Entry 3VRR (X-ray diffraction, 2.00 A resolution); this record covers chains A and C.

Chain A:
Molecule: Signal transduction protein CBL-C
Source organism: Homo sapiens
Notes: fragment: tyrosine kinase binding domain
Reference sequence: Q9ULV8 (CBLC_HUMAN); residues 1-323 here = UniProt positions 1-323
Sequence (331 residues; numbered -7 to 323; the number before each row is that of its first residue; numbers below 1 keep their minus sign (Gly-7 is residue -7)):
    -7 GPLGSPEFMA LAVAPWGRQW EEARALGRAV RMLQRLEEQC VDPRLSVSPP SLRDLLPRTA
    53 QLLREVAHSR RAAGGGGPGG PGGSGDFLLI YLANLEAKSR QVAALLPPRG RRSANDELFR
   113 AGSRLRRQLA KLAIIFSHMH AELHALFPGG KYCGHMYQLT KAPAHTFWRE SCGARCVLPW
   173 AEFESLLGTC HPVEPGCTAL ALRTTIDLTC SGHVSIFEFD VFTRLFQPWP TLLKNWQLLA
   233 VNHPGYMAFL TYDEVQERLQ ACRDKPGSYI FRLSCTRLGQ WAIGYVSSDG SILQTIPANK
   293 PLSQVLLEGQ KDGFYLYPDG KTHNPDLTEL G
Not modelled in the structure: -7 to 12, 35-38, 65-67, 102-108, 318-323
Sequence notes: expression tag (-7 to 0); engineered mutation Leu265 (Pro in Q9ULV8)
Ion coordination: Ca2+: Asp199, Thr201, Ser203, His205, Glu210
Curated features (UniProtKB/Swiss-Prot):
  - region: Leu322, Gly323 (Linker)
  - binding site (Ca(2+)): Asp199, Thr201, Glu210
  - binding site (4-O-phospho-L-tyrosine): Arg264

Chain C:
Molecule: Epidermal growth factor receptor
Notes: EC 2.7.10.1; fragment: phospho-EGFR peptide
Reference sequence: P00533 (EGFR_HUMAN); residues 1062-1074 here = UniProt positions 1062-1074
Sequence (13 residues; row label = number of the first residue in the row):
  1062 EDSFLQRYSS DPT
Not modelled in the structure: 1062-1066
Modified residues: Tyr1069 (o-phosphotyrosine; PTR)
Curated features (UniProtKB/Swiss-Prot):
  - modified residue: Ser1064 (Phosphoserine), Tyr1069 (Phosphotyrosine), Ser1070 (Phosphoserine), Ser1071 (Phosphoserine)

Chain A / chain C interface:
Residue-residue contacts (22; chain A residue first):
  Ser40(A) - Arg1068(C)  hydrogen bond
  Pro41(A) - Arg1068(C)
  Tyr244(A) - Arg1068(C)  hydrogen bond (side chain-backbone)
  Tyr244(A) - Tyr1069(C)
  Arg264(A) - Tyr1069(C)
  Ser266(A) - Tyr1069(C)
  Cys267(A) - Tyr1069(C)
  Thr268(A) - Tyr1069(C)
  Arg269(A) - Tyr1069(C)
  Ala274(A) - Tyr1069(C)
  Tyr277(A) - Pro1073(C)
  Leu285(A) - Ser1070(C)
  Gln286(A) - Arg1068(C)
  Gln286(A) - Tyr1069(C)
  Gln286(A) - Ser1070(C)  hydrogen bond (backbone-backbone)
  Thr287(A) - Ser1070(C)  hydrogen bond (side chain-backbone)
  Thr287(A) - Ser1071(C)
  Thr287(A) - Asp1072(C)  hydrogen bond (side chain-backbone)
  Ile288(A) - Tyr1069(C)
  Pro289(A) - Asp1072(C)
  Phe306(A) - Pro1073(C)
  Tyr307(A) - Pro1073(C)
Also at the interface, not in a pair above, chain A (20 interface residues in all): Asp245, Glu300, Asp304
Also at the interface, not in a pair above, chain C (7 interface residues in all): Thr1074

Overview:
20 residues of chain A and 7 residues of chain C are in contact, with 5 hydrogen bonds. Polar contacts include
Ser40(A)-Arg1068(C), Tyr244(A)-Arg1068(C) and Thr287(A)-Ser1070(C). UniProt lists 3 Ca2+-binding residues and
residue binding 4-O-phospho-L-tyrosine Arg264(A) on chain A.
Chain A is Signal transduction protein CBL-C (Homo sapiens) and chain C is Epidermal growth factor receptor;
the structure, Crystal structure of the tyrosine kinase binding domain of Cbl-c (PL mutant) in complex with
phospho-EGFR ..., was determined by X-ray diffraction together with 3VRN, 3VRO, 3VRP and 3VRQ from the same
study.
